2VRP - chains A and B; structure by X-ray diffraction, 2.41 A resolution.

# Chain A
Protein: Aggretin alpha chain
From: Calloselasma rhodostoma
UniProtKB: Q9I841 (Q9I841_AGKRH); residues 1-136 here = UniProt positions 1-136
Chain sequence (136 residues; row label = number of the first residue in the row):
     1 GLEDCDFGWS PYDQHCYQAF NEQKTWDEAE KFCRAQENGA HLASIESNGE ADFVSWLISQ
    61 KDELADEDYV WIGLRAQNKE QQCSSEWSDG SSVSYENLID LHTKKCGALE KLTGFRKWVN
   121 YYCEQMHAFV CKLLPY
Disordered / not traced: 1-3
Disulfides: Cys-5/Cys-16, Cys-33/Cys-131, Cys-106/Cys-123
From the paper describing this entry:
  - self-association interface (contacts with another copy of this molecule); pairs are residue here / residue on that copy: Lys-31/Leu-101 (hydrogen bond), Lys-31/Leu-98 (hydrogen bond), Arg-34/Ser-94 (hydrogen bond), Arg-34/Glu-80 (salt bridge), Arg-34/Glu-96 (salt bridge)

# Chain B
Protein: Aggretin beta chain
From: Calloselasma rhodostoma
UniProtKB: Q9I840 (Q9I840_AGKRH); residues 1-123 here correspond to UniProt positions 24-146 (UniProt number = residue number + 23)
Chain sequence (123 residues; numbered 1 to 123; the number before each row is that of its first residue):
     1 DCPSGWSSYE GHCYKPFNEP KNWADAERFC KLQPKHSHLV SFQSAEEADF VVKLTRPRLK
    61 ANLVWMGLSN IWHGCNWQWS DGARLNYKDW QEQSECLAFR GVHTEWLNMD CSSTCSFVCK
   121 FKA
Disulfides: Cys-2/Cys-13, Cys-30/Cys-119, Cys-96/Cys-111
Ion coordination: Na+ near Asp-1 (its only coordinating residue here)

# How chain A and chain B interact
Cross-chain cystine bridges: Cys-83(A)/Cys-75(B)
Residue-residue contacts - 100 pairs, chain A then chain B:
  Glu-30(A) with Ser-80(B), hydrogen bond
  His-41(A) with Ser-80(B), hydrogen bond (side chain-backbone); Asp-81(B)
  Leu-42(A) with Ser-80(B)
  Ala-43(A) with Trp-79(B)
  Ser-44(A) with Trp-79(B); Asp-81(B), hydrogen bond
  Ile-45(A) with Trp-79(B); Tyr-87(B)
  Glu-46(A) with Ala-83(B); Tyr-87(B)
  Ser-47(A) with Tyr-87(B)
  Asn-48(A) with Tyr-87(B), hydrogen bond
  Ala-51(A) with Tyr-87(B)
  Gly-73(A) with Gln-78(B); Trp-79(B); Ser-80(B), hydrogen bond (backbone-backbone)
  Leu-74(A) with Trp-77(B); Gln-78(B); Trp-79(B); Leu-85(B), hydrophobic; Trp-90(B), hydrophobic
  Arg-75(A) with Asn-76(B); Trp-77(B); Gln-78(B), hydrogen bond (backbone-backbone)
  Ala-76(A) with Cys-75(B), hydrophobic; Asn-76(B); Trp-77(B)
  Gln-77(A) with Asn-76(B), hydrogen bond (backbone-backbone); Gln-78(B)
  Asn-78(A) with Cys-75(B); Asn-76(B), hydrogen bond (backbone-backbone)
  Gln-81(A) with Trp-72(B)
  Gln-82(A) with Ile-71(B); Trp-72(B)
  Cys-83(A) with Ile-71(B), hydrogen bond (backbone-backbone); Gly-74(B); Cys-75(B), disulfide
  Ser-84(A) with Leu-68(B); Ser-69(B), hydrogen bond (side chain-backbone); Ile-71(B)
  Glu-86(A) with Leu-68(B)
  Trp-87(A) with Val-40(B); Ser-41(B); Phe-42(B); Gln-43(B); Met-66(B), hydrophobic; Gly-67(B); Leu-68(B), hydrophobic; Trp-106(B), hydrophobic
  Ser-88(A) with Glu-27(B), hydrogen bond; His-38(B), hydrogen bond (backbone-side chain); Leu-39(B); Gly-67(B), hydrogen bond (backbone-backbone)
  Asp-89(A) with His-38(B); Ser-41(B), hydrogen bond
  Ser-91(A) with Ser-41(B); Gln-43(B), hydrogen bond
  Ser-92(A) with Gln-43(B)
  Ser-94(A) with Gln-43(B)
  Tyr-95(A) with Phe-42(B), hydrophobic; Gln-43(B); Ser-44(B); Ala-45(B), hydrophobic; Ala-48(B); Trp-106(B)
  Glu-96(A) with Trp-106(B)
  Asn-97(A) with Thr-104(B), hydrogen bond (side chain-backbone); Glu-105(B); Trp-106(B), hydrogen bond (backbone-backbone)
  Leu-98(A) with Trp-106(B), hydrophobic
  Leu-101(A) with Trp-106(B); Leu-107(B); Asn-108(B)
  Thr-103(A) with Trp-72(B)
  Lys-104(A) with Trp-72(B); Trp-77(B); Glu-95(B), salt bridge
  Lys-105(A) with Trp-77(B)
  Cys-106(A) with Trp-77(B)
  Gly-107(A) with Trp-77(B)
  Arg-116(A) with Tyr-87(B); Asp-89(B), salt bridge
  Lys-117(A) with Asp-89(B), salt bridge; Trp-90(B); Gln-91(B)
  Trp-118(A) with Trp-79(B), hydrophobic; Tyr-87(B); Lys-88(B); Asp-89(B), hydrogen bond (backbone-backbone); Trp-90(B); Gln-91(B), hydrogen bond (backbone-backbone); Gln-93(B)
  Val-119(A) with Trp-90(B); Gln-93(B)
  Asn-120(A) with Trp-72(B); Trp-77(B); Trp-90(B); Gln-93(B), hydrogen bond
  Tyr-122(A) with Asn-108(B), hydrogen bond
Also at the interface, not in a pair above, chain A (47 interface residues in all): Trp-26, Ile-72, His-102, Lys-132
Also at the interface, not in a pair above, chain B (43 interface residues in all): Trp-23, Asn-70, Glu-92, Leu-97, Lys-120
The authors on this interface:
  - residue pairs: Cys-83(A)/Cys-75(B) (covalent link)

# Overview
47 residues of chain A and 43 residues of chain B are in contact; the contacts include 1 disulfide bond, 21
hydrogen bonds and 3 salt bridges. Polar contacts include Lys-104(A)/Glu-95(B), Arg-116(A)/Asp-89(B) and
Lys-117(A)/Asp-89(B). The paper describes a contact between Cys-83(A) and Cys-75(B). From the paper: a
self-association interface involving Lys-31(A), Arg-34(A) and Glu-80(A) among others.
Here chain A is Aggretin alpha chain and chain B is Aggretin beta chain, both from Calloselasma rhodostoma.
Entry 2VRP (Structure of rhodocytin) was determined by X-ray diffraction.
